PDB entry 7XE4 | electron microscopy, 3.40 A resolution | chain F

# Chain F
Name: 1,3-beta-glucan synthase component FKS1
Source organism: Saccharomyces cerevisiae
Notes: EC 2.4.1.34
UniProt: P38631 (FKS1_YEAST); residue numbers follow UniProt; this construct covers 1-1876
Sequence (1876 residues; each row starts with the number of its first residue):
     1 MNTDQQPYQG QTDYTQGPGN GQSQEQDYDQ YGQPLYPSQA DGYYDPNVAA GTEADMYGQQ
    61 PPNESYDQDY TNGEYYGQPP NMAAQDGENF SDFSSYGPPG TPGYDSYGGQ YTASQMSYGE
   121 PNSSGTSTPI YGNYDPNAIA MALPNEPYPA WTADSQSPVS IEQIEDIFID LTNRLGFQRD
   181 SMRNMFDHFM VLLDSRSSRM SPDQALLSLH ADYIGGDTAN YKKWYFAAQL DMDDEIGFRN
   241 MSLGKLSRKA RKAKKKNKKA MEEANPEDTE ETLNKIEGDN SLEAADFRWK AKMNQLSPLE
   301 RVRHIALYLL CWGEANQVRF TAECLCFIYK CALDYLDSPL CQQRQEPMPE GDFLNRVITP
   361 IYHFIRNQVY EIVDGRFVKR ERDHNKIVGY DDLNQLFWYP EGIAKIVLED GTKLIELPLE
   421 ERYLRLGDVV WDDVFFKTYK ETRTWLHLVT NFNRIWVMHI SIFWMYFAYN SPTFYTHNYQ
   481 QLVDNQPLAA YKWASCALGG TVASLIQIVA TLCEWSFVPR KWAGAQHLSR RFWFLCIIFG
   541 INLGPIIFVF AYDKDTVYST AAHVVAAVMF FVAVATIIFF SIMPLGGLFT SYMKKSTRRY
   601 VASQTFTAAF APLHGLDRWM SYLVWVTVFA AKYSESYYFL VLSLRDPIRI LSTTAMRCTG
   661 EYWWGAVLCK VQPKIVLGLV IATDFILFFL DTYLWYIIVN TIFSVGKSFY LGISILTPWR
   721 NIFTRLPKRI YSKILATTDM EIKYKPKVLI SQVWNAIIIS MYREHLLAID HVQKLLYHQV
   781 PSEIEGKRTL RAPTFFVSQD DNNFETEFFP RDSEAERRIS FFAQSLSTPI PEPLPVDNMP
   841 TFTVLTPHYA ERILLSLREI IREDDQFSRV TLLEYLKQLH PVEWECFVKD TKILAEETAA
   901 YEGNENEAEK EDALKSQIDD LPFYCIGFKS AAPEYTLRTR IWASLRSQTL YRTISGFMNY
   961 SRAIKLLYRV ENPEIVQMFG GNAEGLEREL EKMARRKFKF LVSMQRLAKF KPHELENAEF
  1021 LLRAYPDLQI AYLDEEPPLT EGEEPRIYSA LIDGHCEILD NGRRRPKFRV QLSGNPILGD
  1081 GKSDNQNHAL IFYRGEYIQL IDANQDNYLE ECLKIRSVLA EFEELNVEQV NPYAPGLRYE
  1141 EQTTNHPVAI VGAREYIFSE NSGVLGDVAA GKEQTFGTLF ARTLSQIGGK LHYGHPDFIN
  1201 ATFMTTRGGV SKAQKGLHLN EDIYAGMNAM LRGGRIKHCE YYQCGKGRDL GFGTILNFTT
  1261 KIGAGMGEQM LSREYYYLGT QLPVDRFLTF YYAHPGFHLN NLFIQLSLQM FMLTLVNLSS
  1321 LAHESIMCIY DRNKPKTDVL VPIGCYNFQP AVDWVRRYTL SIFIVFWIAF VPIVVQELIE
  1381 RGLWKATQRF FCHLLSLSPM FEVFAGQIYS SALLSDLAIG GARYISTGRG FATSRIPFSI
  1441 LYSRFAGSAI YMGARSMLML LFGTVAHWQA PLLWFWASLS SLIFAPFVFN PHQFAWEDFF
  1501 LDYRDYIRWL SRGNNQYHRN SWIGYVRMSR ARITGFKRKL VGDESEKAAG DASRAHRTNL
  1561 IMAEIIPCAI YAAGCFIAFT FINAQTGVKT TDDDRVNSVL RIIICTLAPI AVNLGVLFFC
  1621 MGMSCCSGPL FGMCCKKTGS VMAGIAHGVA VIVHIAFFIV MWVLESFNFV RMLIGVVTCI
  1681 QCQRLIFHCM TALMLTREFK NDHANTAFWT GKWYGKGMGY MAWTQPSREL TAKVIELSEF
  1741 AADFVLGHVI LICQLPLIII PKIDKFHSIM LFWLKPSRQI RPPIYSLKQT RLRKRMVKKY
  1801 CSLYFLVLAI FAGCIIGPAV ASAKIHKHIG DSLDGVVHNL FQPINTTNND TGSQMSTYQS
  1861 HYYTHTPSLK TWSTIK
Unresolved in the structure: 1-145, 244-278, 475-487, 799-805, 897-931, 1159-1167, 1247-1266, 1419-1435, 1516-1554, 1627-1637, 1698-1723, 1861-1876
Curated features (UniProtKB/Swiss-Prot):
  - modified residue (Phosphothreonine): Thr269, Thr272
  - cross-link (Glycyl lysine isopeptide (Lys-Gly)): Lys259 (interchain with G-Cter in ubiquitin), Lys275 (interchain with G-Cter in ubiquitin), Lys386 (interchain with G-Cter in ubiquitin), Lys910 (interchain with G-Cter in ubiquitin), Lys915 (interchain with G-Cter in ubiquitin), Lys1539 (interchain with G-Cter in ubiquitin), Lys1547 (interchain with G-Cter in ubiquitin)
  - mutagenesis: Glu146 (E146V: In 1132; temperature-sensitive mutant; no gross alteration in beta-glucan content of cells; when associated with N-329; N-335 and DEL-GSC2), Val302 (V302N: In 1082; temperature-sensitive mutant; no gross alteration in beta-glucan content of cells; when associated with DEL-GSC2), Tyr329 (Y329N: In 1132; temperature-sensitive mutant; no gross alteration in beta-glucan content of cells; when associated with V-146; N-335 and DEL-GSC2), Tyr335 (Y335N: In 1132; temperature-sensitive mutant; no gross alteration in beta-glucan content of cells; when associated with V-146; N-329 and DEL-GSC2), Asn470 (N470K: In ACR79-5; selectively resistant to antibiotic arborcandin C), Thr605 (T605I: In 1093; temperature-sensitive mutant; higher beta-glucan content of cells; when associated with T-761 and DEL-GSC2), Leu642 (L642S: In ACR1A3; selectively resistant to antibiotic arborcandin C), Ile713 (I713L: In 1163; temperature-sensitive mutant; no gross alteration in beta-glucan content of cells; when associated with V-722 and DEL-GSC2), Ile722 (I722V: In 1163; temperature-sensitive mutant; no gross alteration in beta-glucan content of cells; when associated with L-713 and DEL-GSC2), Met761 (M761T: In 1093; temperature-sensitive mutant; higher beta-glucan content of cells; when associated with I-605 and DEL-GSC2), Ala823 (A823V: In 1104; temperature-sensitive mutant; lower beta-glucan content of cells; when associated with E-920 and DEL-GSC2), Thr828 (T828A: In 1014; temperature-sensitive mutant; no gross alteration in beta-glucan content of cells; partially K1 killer toxin-sensitive; when associated with DEL-GSC2), 16 further mutagenesis entries in UniProt
Cystine bridges: Cys658-Cys669, Cys1328-Cys1345
Small-molecule neighbours:
  - tetradecane (C14): Phe685, Gln1309, Met1310, Arg1455, Pro1567, Tyr1571
  - XKP ((11R,14S)-17-amino-14-hydroxy-8,14-dioxo-9,13,15-trioxa-14lambda~5~-phosphaheptadecan-11-yl decanoate): Tyr1451, Ala1454, Arg1455, His1654, Ile1655, Phe1658, Ile1680, Gln1683, Arg1684, Ser1738, Glu1739, Ala1742, Val1745, Leu1746
From the paper describing this entry:
  - contacts within the chain: Arg319-Asn1087, Tyr638-Ser643
  - post-translational modification sites: Asn1849
  - binding site for XKP: Arg1455, His1654, Ile1655, Phe1658, Ile1680, Arg1684, Val1745, Leu1746
  - catalytic residues: Tyr849, Glu851, Lys1082, Asn1085, Glu1221, Asp1222, Phe1258, Lys1261 (by similarity / conservation)
  - mutagenesis - Y849A/E851A, E851A, K1082A/N1085A, K1082A, D1222A, F1258A, K1261A: abolished growth
  - mutagenesis - N1085A, F1297A, H1298A: decreased growth
  - mutagenesis - Y849A: unchanged growth
  - mutagenesis - Y849A, E851A, K1082A, N1085A: decreased catalytic activity
  - mutagenesis - F1258A, K1261A: abolished catalytic activity
  - mutagenesis - F1311A, F1475A: increased growth
  - mutagenesis - F1475A: increased catalytic activity
  - mutagenesis - F639S, S643P: increased growth in response to caspofungin
  - mutagenesis - S643P: increased catalytic activity on Caspofungin
  - binding site for nonane: Phe639

# Overview
Bound to chain F: tetradecane and compound XKP. Curated annotation (UniProt) lists 28 mutagenesis sites. From
the paper: catalytic residues Tyr849, Glu851 and Lys1082 among others; Y849A/E851A, E851A and K1082A/N1085A,
among others, abolish growth; 15 substitutions were tested in all.
Chain F is 1,3-beta-glucan synthase component FKS1 (Saccharomyces cerevisiae); the structure, structure of a
membrane-bound glycosyltransferase, was determined by electron microscopy together with 7YUY from the same
study.
